Entry 3UXE (X-ray diffraction, 1.50 A resolution); this record covers chains A and B.

[Chain A (and B)]
Protein: Ribosyldihydronicotinamide dehydrogenase [quinone]
Source organism: Homo sapiens
Notes: EC 1.10.99.2; chain B of this document is another copy of the same molecule, construct and numbering; everything in this record applies to it too
UniProt: P16083 (NQO2_HUMAN); residues 1-230 here correspond to UniProt positions 2-231 (UniProt number = residue number + 1)
Amino-acid sequence (230 residues; row label = number of the first residue in the row):
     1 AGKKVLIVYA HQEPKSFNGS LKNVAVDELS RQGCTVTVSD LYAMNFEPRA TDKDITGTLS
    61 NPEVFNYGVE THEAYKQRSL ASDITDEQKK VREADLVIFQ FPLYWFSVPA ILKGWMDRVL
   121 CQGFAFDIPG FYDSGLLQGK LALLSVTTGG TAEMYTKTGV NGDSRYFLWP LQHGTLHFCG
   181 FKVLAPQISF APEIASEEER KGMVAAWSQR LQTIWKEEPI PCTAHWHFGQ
Construct notes: variant Phe46 (Leu47 in P16083)
Metal / ion sites: Zn2+: His173, His177, Cys222
Ligand contacts:
  - 465 (8-amino-7-chloro-1-methyl-6-(methylideneamino)-2-oxo-1,2-dihydropyrrolo[4,3,2-de]quinoline-4-carboxamide), molecule 1: Trp105, Phe106, Gly149, Gly150, Tyr155, Asn161
  - 465, molecule 2: Gln122, Phe126, Tyr132, Gly174, Phe178
  - FAD (flavin-adenine dinucleotide), molecule 1: His11, Lys15, Ser16, Phe17, Asn18, Ser20, Pro102, Leu103, Tyr104, Trp105, Phe106, Thr147, Thr148, Gly149, Gly150, Tyr155, Pro192, Glu193, Glu197, Arg200, Lys201, Val204
  - FAD, molecule 2: Asn66, Tyr67, Gly68, Asp117
From the paper describing this entry:
  - binding site for 465: Asn161, Gly174

[Chain A / chain B interface]
Pairs across the interface (86; chain A residue first):
  Gln12(A) - Ala50(B)  hydrogen bond (side chain-backbone)
  Gln12(A) - Phe65(B)
  Gln12(A) - Tyr67(B)
  Glu13(A) - Glu63(B)
  Glu13(A) - Val64(B)
  Glu13(A) - Phe65(B)  hydrogen bond (side chain-backbone)
  Lys15(A) - Glu63(B)  hydrogen bond (side chain-backbone)
  Lys15(A) - Val64(B)
  Tyr42(A) - Ala50(B)
  Asn45(A) - Arg49(B)  hydrogen bond (backbone-side chain)
  Phe46(A) - Arg49(B)  hydrogen bond (backbone-side chain)
  Glu47(A) - Arg49(B)
  Pro48(A) - Pro48(B)  hydrophobic
  Pro48(A) - Arg49(B)
  Pro48(A) - Ala110(B)
  Arg49(A) - Asn45(B)  hydrogen bond (side chain-backbone)
  Arg49(A) - Phe46(B)  hydrogen bond (side chain-backbone)
  Arg49(A) - Glu47(B)
  Arg49(A) - Pro48(B)
  Ala50(A) - Gln12(B)  hydrogen bond (backbone-side chain)
  Ala50(A) - Tyr42(B)
  Val64(A) - Glu13(B)
  Phe65(A) - Gln12(B)
  Phe65(A) - Glu13(B)  hydrogen bond (backbone-side chain)
  Asn66(A) - Glu193(B)
  Tyr67(A) - Gln12(B)
  Tyr104(A) - Ala50(B)  hydrophobic
  Tyr104(A) - Lys113(B)  hydrogen bond (backbone-side chain)
  Tyr104(A) - Asp117(B)
  Trp105(A) - Met116(B)  hydrogen bond (side chain-backbone)
  Trp105(A) - Asp117(B)
  Trp105(A) - Leu120(B)
  Trp105(A) - Gly174(B)
  Trp105(A) - Thr175(B)
  Trp105(A) - Phe178(B)  hydrophobic
  Trp105(A) - Cys179(B)  hydrophobic
  Phe106(A) - Tyr132(B)
  Phe106(A) - Trp169(B)
  Phe106(A) - Pro170(B)  hydrophobic
  Phe106(A) - Gly174(B)
  Ser107(A) - Lys113(B)
  Val108(A) - Lys113(B)  hydrogen bond (backbone-side chain)
  Pro109(A) - Asp117(B)
  Ala110(A) - Pro48(B)
  Ala110(A) - Ala110(B)
  Ala110(A) - Lys113(B)
  Ala110(A) - Gly114(B)
  Ala110(A) - Asp117(B)  hydrogen bond (backbone-side chain)
  Ile111(A) - Arg49(B)
  Lys113(A) - Tyr104(B)  hydrogen bond (side chain-backbone)
  Lys113(A) - Ser107(B)
  Lys113(A) - Val108(B)  hydrogen bond (side chain-backbone)
  Lys113(A) - Ala110(B)
  Gly114(A) - Ala110(B)
  Met116(A) - Trp105(B)  hydrogen bond (backbone-side chain)
  Asp117(A) - Tyr104(B)
  Asp117(A) - Trp105(B)
  Asp117(A) - Pro109(B)
  Asp117(A) - Ala110(B)  hydrogen bond (side chain-backbone)
  Leu120(A) - Trp105(B)
  Phe126(A) - Trp105(B)  hydrophobic
  Phe131(A) - Met154(B)  hydrophobic
  Tyr132(A) - Phe106(B)
  Tyr132(A) - Val160(B)
  Tyr132(A) - Asn161(B)  hydrogen bond
  Val160(A) - Tyr132(B)  hydrogen bond (backbone-side chain)
  Val160(A) - His173(B)  hydrogen bond (backbone-side chain)
  Asn161(A) - Tyr132(B)  hydrogen bond
  Asn161(A) - Trp169(B)
  Gly162(A) - Trp169(B)
  Tyr166(A) - Trp169(B)
  Tyr166(A) - Phe228(B)  hydrophobic
  Trp169(A) - Phe106(B)
  Trp169(A) - Asn161(B)
  Trp169(A) - Gly162(B)
  Trp169(A) - Tyr166(B)
  Pro170(A) - Phe106(B)  hydrophobic
  His173(A) - Val160(B)  hydrogen bond (side chain-backbone)
  Gly174(A) - Trp105(B)
  Gly174(A) - Phe106(B)
  Thr175(A) - Trp105(B)
  Phe178(A) - Trp105(B)  hydrophobic
  Cys179(A) - Trp105(B)  hydrophobic
  Glu193(A) - Asn66(B)
  Phe228(A) - Tyr166(B)  hydrophobic
  Phe228(A) - Phe228(B)  hydrophobic
Also at the interface, not in a pair above, chain A (49 interface residues in all): His11, Thr51, Glu63, Lys157, Phe167, Ala224
Also at the interface, not in a pair above, chain B (47 interface residues in all): Thr51, Val69, Ile111, Phe126, Phe167, Ala224

[Summary]
49 residues of chain A face 47 of chain B across their interface, with 22 hydrogen bonds. Among the polar
pairs are Gln12(A)-Ala50(B), Glu13(A)-Phe65(B) and Lys15(A)-Glu63(B). Ligands of chain A: flavin-adenine
dinucleotide and compound 465. His173(A), His177(A) and Cys222(A) form the Zn2+ site. From the paper: a
binding site for 465 at Asn161(A) and Gly174(A).
Both chains are Ribosyldihydronicotinamide dehydrogenase [quinone] (Homo sapiens). Entry 3UXE (Design,
Synthesis and Biological Evaluation of Potent Quinoline and Pyrroloquinoline Ammosamide Analogues as
Inhibitors for Quinone ...) was determined by X-ray diffraction (same publication as 3UXH).
